Entry 8G2Z (electron microscopy, 4.10 A resolution (low resolution: residue-level contacts below are approximate; hydrogen-bond / salt-bridge calls are withheld)); this record covers chains 3T and 3U of the 431 polymer chains in the assembly.

== Chain 3T ==
Molecule: IJ34
Organism: Tetrahymena thermophila
UniProt: I7M9T0 (I7M9T0_TETTS); residue numbers follow UniProt; this construct covers 1-298
Amino-acid sequence (298 residues; each row starts with the number of its first residue):
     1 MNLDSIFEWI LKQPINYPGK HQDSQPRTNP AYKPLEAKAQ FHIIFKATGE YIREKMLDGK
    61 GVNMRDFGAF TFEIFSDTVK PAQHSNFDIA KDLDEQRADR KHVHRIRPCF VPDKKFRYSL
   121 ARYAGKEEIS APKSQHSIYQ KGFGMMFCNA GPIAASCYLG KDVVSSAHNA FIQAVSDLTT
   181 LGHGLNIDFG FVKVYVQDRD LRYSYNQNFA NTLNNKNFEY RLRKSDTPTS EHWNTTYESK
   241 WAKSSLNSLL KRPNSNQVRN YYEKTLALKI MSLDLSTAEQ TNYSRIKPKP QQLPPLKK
Disordered / not traced: 286-298

== Chain 3U ==
Molecule: CFAP52A
Organism: Tetrahymena thermophila
UniProt: Q22ZH2 (Q22ZH2_TETTS); numbering as in UniProt (aligned over 1-656)
Amino-acid sequence (656 residues; row label = number of the first residue in the row):
     1 MEKELDIQAV IGFTGKVNEG LILHPDNEHL IYPLGSTIVV RHIISRSQTF LRGHDNQISI
    61 ITVSKTGKYI ASGQKTYMGF QADIIIWDFE TRSLMHRLKL HKVLIQSLSF CCNEQYLASL
   121 GGQDDKNMMI VWDVEQGKAL YGAPNRDVVN QIKFFNNSDD KIIAVLNNGV QILTIDKANK
   181 KVKSLDVNFG NIKRQYTCVA IDPSDTYCYC GTKTGDVFEI NIERAIFKRL GPVKKLFSLG
   241 IGTLGLLPNG DIIVGAGDGT VAKLSIQNMQ VLSQSEVLGA VTSISFTGDY THFFCGTSQS
   301 NIYWIDTEKL NPELRNTCHY ERINDIAFPY NYSDVFATCS TTDIRVWNAR NRQELLRIQV
   361 PNLECYCVTF MNDGKSIISG WNDGKIRAFL PQSGKLLYVI SDAHIHGVTA LSTTSDCQRI
   421 VSGGSEGEVR VWVINKQTQV MKASMKEHRG RVWSIQVKKN NDQAVSASAD GSCIIWDLKT
   481 FTRLMCLFES TLFKQVLYHP EESQLLTTGS DRKITYWEIY DGQAIRMLDG SEEGEVNALS
   541 ITKEGEHFVS GGEDKLVKLW GYDEGIKYYS GTGHSGAITR LQISPDQRTV VSVGAEGAIF
   601 IWKMPEEVVH ARADNELPTI SKEKHNNTQN QGDNKSSHSQ QHSQVSGASK GSQKRY
Disordered / not traced: 1-2, 610-656
Disulfide bonds: C339-C365

== How chain 3T and chain 3U interact ==
Contacting residue pairs - 60 pairs, chain 3T then chain 3U:
  K33(3T) - D289(3U)
  E36(3T) - E308(3U)
  Y261(3T) - G288(3U)
  Y261(3T) - D289(3U)
  K264(3T) - D26(3U)
  K264(3T) - N27(3U)
  K264(3T) - E28(3U)
  T265(3T) - T287(3U)
  T265(3T) - G288(3U)
  L268(3T) - I43(3U)
  L268(3T) - F294(3U)
  K269(3T) - W304(3U)
  K269(3T) - R315(3U)
  M271(3T) - I44(3U)
  M271(3T) - R46(3U)
  S272(3T) - F294(3U)
  S272(3T) - R315(3U)
  L273(3T) - R315(3U)
  D274(3T) - R46(3U)
  L275(3T) - L30(3U)
  L275(3T) - R41(3U)
  L275(3T) - N316(3U)
  S276(3T) - A9(3U)
  S276(3T) - V10(3U)
  S276(3T) - I11(3U)
  S276(3T) - R352(3U)
  T277(3T) - Q8(3U)
  T277(3T) - A9(3U)
  T277(3T) - R41(3U)
  T277(3T) - R46(3U)
  T277(3T) - R352(3U)
  A278(3T) - Q8(3U)
  A278(3T) - R46(3U)
  A278(3T) - S47(3U)
  A278(3T) - Q48(3U)
  E279(3T) - Q8(3U)
  E279(3T) - R46(3U)
  Q280(3T) - S47(3U)
  Q280(3T) - Q48(3U)
  T281(3T) - D6(3U)
  T281(3T) - Q48(3U)
  T281(3T) - F50(3U)
  N282(3T) - Q48(3U)
  N282(3T) - T49(3U)
  N282(3T) - F50(3U)
  Y283(3T) - E4(3U)
  Y283(3T) - L5(3U)
  Y283(3T) - D6(3U)
  Y283(3T) - I7(3U)
  Y283(3T) - F50(3U)
  Y283(3T) - R52(3U)
  Y283(3T) - T572(3U)
  S284(3T) - R52(3U)
  R285(3T) - T49(3U)
  R285(3T) - F50(3U)
  R285(3T) - L51(3U)
  R285(3T) - R52(3U)
  R285(3T) - G53(3U)
  R285(3T) - W87(3U)
  R285(3T) - R92(3U)
Interface residues without a listed pair, chain 3T (23 interface residues in all): Y262
Interface residues without a listed pair, chain 3U (39 interface residues in all): L23, Y32, E313, G573

== In short ==
23 residues of chain 3T and 39 residues of chain 3U are in contact.
Chain 3T is IJ34 and chain 3U is CFAP52A, both from Tetrahymena thermophila; the structure, 48-nm doublet
microtubule from Tetrahymena thermophila strain CU428, was determined by electron microscopy (same publication
as 8G3D).
